Entry 5IQX (X-ray diffraction, 1.05 A resolution); this record covers chain A.

[Chain A]
Name: Heme acquisition protein HasAp
From: Pseudomonas aeruginosa (strain ATCC 15692 / PAO1 / 1C / PRS 101 / LMG 12228)
Notes: fragment: HasAp
UniProtKB: G3XD33 (G3XD33_PSEAE); numbering as in UniProt (aligned over 1-184)
Sequence (184 residues; each row starts with the number of its first residue):
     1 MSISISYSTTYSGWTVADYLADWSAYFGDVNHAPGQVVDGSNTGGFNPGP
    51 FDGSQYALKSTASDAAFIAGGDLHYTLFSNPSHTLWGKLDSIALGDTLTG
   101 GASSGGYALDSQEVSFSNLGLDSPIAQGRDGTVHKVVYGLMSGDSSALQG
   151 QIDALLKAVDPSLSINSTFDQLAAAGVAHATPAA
Unresolved in the structure: 1, 184
Differences from the reference sequence: engineered mutation Ala-33 (Arg in G3XD33)
Ion coordination: heme Fe: His-32, Tyr-75; Na+ site 1: Thr-76, Ser-79; Na+ site 2 near Gln-171 (its only coordinating residue here)
Ligand contacts:
  - heme (HEM): His-32, Ala-33, Pro-34, Gly-35, Val-37, Asp-39, Thr-43, Gly-44, Phe-46, Pro-50, Phe-51, Tyr-56, Tyr-75, Leu-77, Phe-78, His-83, Leu-85, Arg-129, His-134, Val-137, Tyr-138, Met-141
  - D-malate (MLT): Asn-47, Gln-55, Gly-105, Gly-106, Tyr-107, Ala-108
Reported in the primary citation:
  - heme coordination: His-32, Tyr-75
  - conformationally variable residues (loop rearrangement): His-32, Val-38 to Ser-41
  - binding site for heme: His-32

[Overview]
Ligands of chain A: heme and D-malate. His-32 and Tyr-75 form the heme Fe site. Thr-76 and Ser-79 coordinate
Na+ site 1. The paper reports a binding site for heme at His-32; heme coordination by His-32 and Tyr-75.
Chain A is Heme acquisition protein HasAp (Pseudomonas aeruginosa (strain ATCC 15692 / PAO1 / 1C / PRS 101 /
LMG 12228)); the structure, 1.05A resolution structure of Holo HasAp (R33A) from Pseudomonas aeruginosa, was
determined by X-ray diffraction, deposited together with 5IQW.
